Entry 8IEC (electron microscopy, 3.18 A resolution); this record covers chains D and Y of the 4 polymer chains in the assembly.

== Chain D ==
Name: Guanine nucleotide-binding protein G(I)/G(S)/G(T) subunit beta-1
Source organism: Homo sapiens
UniProt: P62873 (GBB1_HUMAN); residues 2-340 here = UniProt positions 2-340
Sequence (358 residues; row label = number of the first residue in the row; numbers below 1 keep their minus sign (Met-17 is residue -17)):
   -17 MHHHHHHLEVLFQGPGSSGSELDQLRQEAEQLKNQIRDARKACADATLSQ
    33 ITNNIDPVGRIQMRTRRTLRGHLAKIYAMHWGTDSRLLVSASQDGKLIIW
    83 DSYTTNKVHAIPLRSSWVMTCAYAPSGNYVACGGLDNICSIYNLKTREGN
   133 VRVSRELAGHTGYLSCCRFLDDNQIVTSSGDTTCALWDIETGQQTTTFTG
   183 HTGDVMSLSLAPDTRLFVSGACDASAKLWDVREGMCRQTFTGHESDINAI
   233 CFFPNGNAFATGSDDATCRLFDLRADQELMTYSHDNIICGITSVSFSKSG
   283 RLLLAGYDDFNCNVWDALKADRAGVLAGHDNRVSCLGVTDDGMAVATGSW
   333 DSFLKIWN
Not modelled in the structure: -17 to 2
Construct notes: initiating methionine (-17); expression tag (-16 to 1)
Swiss-Prot annotation at these positions:
  - modified residue: Ser2 (N-acetylserine), His266 (Phosphohistidine)
  - natural variant: Leu30 (L30F: In MRD42; uncertain significance), Arg52 (R52G: In MRD42), Gly64 (G64V: In MRD42), Asp76 (D76E: In MRD42; D76G: In MRD42), Gly77 (G77S: In MRD42), Lys78 (K78R: In MRD42), Ile80 (I80N: In MRD42; I80T: In MRD42), His91 (H91R: In MRD42; uncertain significance), Ala92 (A92T: In MRD42), Pro94 (P94S: In MRD42), Leu95 (L95P: In MRD42), Arg96 (R96L: In MRD42), 5 further natural variant entries in UniProt

== Chain Y ==
Name: Guanine nucleotide-binding protein G(I)/G(S)/G(O) subunit gamma-2
Source organism: Homo sapiens
UniProt: P59768 (GBG2_HUMAN); numbering as in UniProt (aligned over 1-71)
Sequence (71 residues; numbered 1 to 71; the number before each row is that of its first residue):
     1 MASNNTASIAQARKLVEQLKMEANIDRIKVSKAAADLMAYCEAHAKEDPL
    51 LTPVPASENPFREKKFFCAIL
Not modelled in the structure: 1-7, 63-71
Swiss-Prot annotation at these positions:
  - modified residue: Ala2 (N-acetylalanine), Cys68 (Cysteine methyl ester)
  - lipidation: Cys68 (S-geranylgeranyl cysteine)

== Interface between chain D and chain Y ==
Contacting residue pairs (53):
  Ala11(D) with Leu19(Y), hydrophobic
  Leu14(D) with Ala23(Y), hydrophobic
  Ile18(D) with Glu22(Y); Ala23(Y), hydrophobic
  Ala21(D) with Asp26(Y)
  Cys25(D) with Ile28(Y), hydrogen bond (side chain-backbone); Lys29(Y); Val30(Y)
  Asp27(D) with Lys29(Y); Val30(Y)
  Ile33(D) with Ala34(Y), hydrophobic; Met38(Y)
  Val40(D) with Leu51(Y), hydrophobic
  Ile43(D) with Leu51(Y)
  Met45(D) with Leu50(Y), hydrophobic
  Arg48(D) with Arg62(Y), hydrogen bond (side chain-backbone)
  Arg49(D) with Phe61(Y); Arg62(Y)
  Ser84(D) with Phe61(Y)
  Tyr85(D) with Phe61(Y), hydrophobic
  Cys218(D) with Met21(Y); Glu22(Y)
  Arg219(D) with Glu22(Y); Ile25(Y)
  Pro236(D) with Tyr40(Y)
  Asn237(D) with Tyr40(Y)
  Leu252(D) with Leu37(Y), hydrophobic
  Asp254(D) with Ala33(Y)
  Arg256(D) with Arg27(Y); Ile28(Y); Lys32(Y); Asp36(Y), salt bridge
  Ala257(D) with Ile28(Y); Val30(Y), hydrophobic
  Gln259(D) with Val30(Y)
  Ser279(D) with Asp48(Y); Leu50(Y)
  Lys280(D) with Glu47(Y); Asp48(Y)
  Ser281(D) with Tyr40(Y); His44(Y); Asp48(Y)
  Arg283(D) with Leu51(Y)
  Leu284(D) with Leu50(Y), hydrophobic; Leu51(Y), hydrophobic
  Leu300(D) with Cys41(Y), hydrophobic
  Val320(D) with Leu50(Y), hydrophobic
  Asp323(D) with Pro49(Y)
  Gly324(D) with Pro49(Y); Leu50(Y)
  Met325(D) with Pro49(Y), hydrophobic; Pro60(Y), hydrophobic
  Ala326(D) with Phe61(Y), hydrophobic
Also at the interface, not in a pair above, chain D (44 interface residues in all): Gln17, Ala28, Ile37, Gln220, Thr221, Phe235, Asn239, Leu261, Ile338, Asn340
Also at the interface, not in a pair above, chain Y (30 interface residues in all): Gln18, Lys20, Ala45

== Summary ==
The interface between chain D and chain Y involves 44 residues on one side and 30 on the other, with 2
hydrogen bonds and 1 salt bridge. Among the polar pairs are Arg256(D)-Asp36(Y), Cys25(D)-Ile28(Y) and
Arg48(D)-Arg62(Y).
Here chain D is Guanine nucleotide-binding protein G(I)/G(S)/G(T) subunit beta-1 and chain Y is Guanine
nucleotide-binding protein G(I)/G(S)/G(O) subunit gamma-2, both from Homo sapiens. Entry 8IEC (Cryo-EM
structure of miniGo-scFv16 of GPR156-miniGo-scFv16 complex (local refine)) was determined by electron
microscopy (same publication as 8IEB, 8IED, 8IEI, 8IEP and 8IEQ).
